2F9V - chains A and B of the 4 polymer chains in the assembly; structure by X-ray diffraction, 2.60 A resolution.

# Chain A
Protein: NS3 protease/helicase
Organism: Hepatitis C virus
Notes: fragment: protease domain (Residues : 1-181)
Sequence (201 residues; each row starts with the number of its first residue; numbers below 1 keep their minus sign (Met-11 is residue -11)):
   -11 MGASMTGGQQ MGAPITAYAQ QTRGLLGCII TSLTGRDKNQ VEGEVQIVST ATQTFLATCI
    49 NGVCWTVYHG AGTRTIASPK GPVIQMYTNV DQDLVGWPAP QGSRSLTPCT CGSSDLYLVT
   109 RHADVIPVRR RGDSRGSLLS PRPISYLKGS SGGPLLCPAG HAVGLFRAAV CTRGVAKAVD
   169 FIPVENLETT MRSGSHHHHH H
Unresolved in the structure: -11 to -2, 182-189
Sequence notes: cloning artifact (-11 to 0, 182-183); expression tag (184-189)
Covalently attached groups: compound BN6 linked to Ser139
Metal / ion sites: Zn2+: Cys97, Cys99, Cys145
Ligand contacts: BN6 ((2S,8R,9S,15S)-15-cyclohexyl-9,12-bis(cyclopropylmethyl)-8-hydroxy-20-methyl-4,7,11,14,17-pentaoxo-2-phenyl-18-oxa-3,6,10,12,13,16-hexaazahenicosan-1-oic acid): Thr40, Gln41, Thr42, Phe43, Val55, His57, Arg109, Arg123, Ile132, Leu135, Lys136, Gly137, Ser138, Phe154, Arg155, Ala156, Ala157, Val158, Cys159, Asp168

# Chain B
Protein: polyprotein
Sequence (23 residues; each row starts with the number of its first residue):
    19 KKGSVVIVGR IVLSGKPAII PKK
Unresolved in the structure: 19
Sequence notes: cloning artifact (19-20, 40-41); engineered mutation Ser22 (Cys576 in 51039195)

# Interface between chain A and chain B
Pairs across the interface - 63 pairs, chain A then chain B:
  Thr4(A) - Val30(B)
  Thr4(A) - Leu31(B)
  Thr4(A) - Gly33(B)
  Ala5(A) - Val30(B)
  Ala5(A) - Leu31(B)  hydrophobic
  Tyr6(A) - Arg28(B)
  Tyr6(A) - Ile29(B)
  Tyr6(A) - Val30(B)  hydrogen bond (backbone-backbone)
  Ala7(A) - Arg28(B)
  Gln8(A) - Gly27(B)
  Gln8(A) - Arg28(B)  hydrogen bond (backbone-backbone)
  Gln9(A) - Val26(B)
  Thr10(A) - Ile25(B)
  Thr10(A) - Val26(B)  hydrogen bond (backbone-backbone)
  Thr10(A) - Gly27(B)  hydrogen bond (side chain-backbone)
  Arg11(A) - Val24(B)
  Arg11(A) - Ile25(B)
  Arg11(A) - Val26(B)  hydrogen bond (backbone-backbone)
  Cys16(A) - Val24(B)
  Cys16(A) - Val26(B)  hydrophobic
  Thr19(A) - Val24(B)
  Ser20(A) - Gly21(B)
  Ser20(A) - Ser22(B)  hydrogen bond (side chain-backbone)
  Ser20(A) - Val24(B)
  Gly23(A) - Ser22(B)
  Gln28(A) - Arg28(B)  hydrogen bond (backbone-side chain)
  Val29(A) - Arg28(B)
  Glu30(A) - Arg28(B)  salt bridge
  Glu32(A) - Ile29(B)
  Glu32(A) - Val30(B)
  Glu32(A) - Leu31(B)  hydrogen bond (side chain-backbone)
  Glu32(A) - Ser32(B)  hydrogen bond
  Val33(A) - Arg28(B)
  Val33(A) - Ile29(B)  hydrogen bond (backbone-backbone)
  Gln34(A) - Ile25(B)
  Gln34(A) - Gly27(B)
  Gln34(A) - Arg28(B)
  Ile35(A) - Ile25(B)
  Ile35(A) - Val26(B)  hydrogen bond (backbone-backbone)
  Ile35(A) - Gly27(B)  hydrogen bond (backbone-backbone)
  Ile35(A) - Arg28(B)
  Val36(A) - Val23(B)  hydrophobic
  Val36(A) - Val24(B)
  Ser37(A) - Val23(B)
  Ser37(A) - Val24(B)  hydrogen bond (backbone-backbone)
  Ser37(A) - Val26(B)
  Thr38(A) - Val23(B)
  Arg62(A) - Lys20(B)
  Arg62(A) - Gly21(B)
  Arg62(A) - Val23(B)
  Thr63(A) - Ser22(B)  hydrogen bond
  Thr63(A) - Val23(B)  hydrogen bond (backbone-backbone)
  Ile64(A) - Val23(B)
  Ala65(A) - Ser22(B)
  Ala65(A) - Val23(B)  hydrogen bond (backbone-backbone)
  Pro70(A) - Ser22(B)
  Trp85(A) - Val23(B)  hydrophobic
  Pro88(A) - Ile25(B)  hydrophobic
  Arg92(A) - Ser32(B)  hydrogen bond
  Leu94(A) - Leu31(B)  hydrophobic
  Val107(A) - Ile29(B)  hydrophobic
  Thr108(A) - Ile29(B)
  Arg109(A) - Ile29(B)
Interface residues without a listed pair, chain A (41 interface residues in all): Met-1, Ile3, Gly31, Leu44, Ala59, Ala111, Leu144

# Summary
Chain A and chain B form an interface of 41 and 14 residues respectively, with 17 hydrogen bonds and 1 salt
bridge. Polar contacts include Glu30(A)-Arg28(B), Thr10(A)-Gly27(B) and Ser20(A)-Ser22(B). Compound BN6 is
covalently linked to Ser139(A). Cys97(A), Cys99(A) and Cys145(A) coordinate Zn2+.
Here chain A is NS3 protease/helicase (Hepatitis C virus) and chain B is polyprotein. Entry 2F9V (HCV NS3
protease domain with NS4a peptide and a ketoamide inhibitor with P1 and P2 cyclopropylalannines) was
determined by X-ray diffraction.
